PDB entry 4QLV | X-ray diffraction, 2.90 A resolution | chains S and T of the 28 polymer chains in the assembly

== Chain S ==
Name: Proteasome subunit alpha type-6
Source organism: Saccharomyces cerevisiae
Notes: EC 3.4.25.1
UniProt: P40302 (PSA6_YEAST); residues 0-233 here correspond to UniProt positions 1-234 (UniProt number = residue number + 1)
Sequence (234 residues; each row starts with the number of its first residue; numbering starts at 0):
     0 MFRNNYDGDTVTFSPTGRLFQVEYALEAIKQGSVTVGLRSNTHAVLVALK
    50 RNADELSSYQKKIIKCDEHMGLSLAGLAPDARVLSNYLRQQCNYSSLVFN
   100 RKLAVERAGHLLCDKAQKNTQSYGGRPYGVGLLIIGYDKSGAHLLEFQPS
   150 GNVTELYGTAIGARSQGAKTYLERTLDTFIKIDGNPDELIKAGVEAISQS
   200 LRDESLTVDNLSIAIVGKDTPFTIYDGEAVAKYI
Unresolved in the structure: 0-2
Swiss-Prot annotation at these positions:
  - modified residue: Ser13 (Phosphoserine)
  - cross-link: Lys190 (Glycyl lysine isopeptide (Lys-Gly) (interchain with G-Cter in ubiquitin))

== Chain T ==
Name: Probable proteasome subunit alpha type-7
Source organism: Saccharomyces cerevisiae
Notes: EC 3.4.25.1
UniProt: P21242 (PSA7_YEAST); residues -3 to 284 here correspond to UniProt positions 1-288 (UniProt number = residue number + 4)
Sequence (288 residues; numbered -3 to 284; the number before each row is that of its first residue; numbers below 1 keep their minus sign (Met-3 is residue -3)):
    -3 MTSIGTGYDLSNSVFSPDGRNFQVEYAVKAVENGTTSIGIKCNDGVVFAV
    47 EKLITSKLLVPQKNVKIQVVDRHIGCVYSGLIPDGRHLVNRGREEAASFK
    97 KLYKTPIPIPAFADRLGQYVQAHTLYNSVRPFGVSTIFGGVDKNGAHLYM
   147 LEPSGSYWGYKGAATGKGRQSAKAELEKLVDHHPEGLSAREAVKQAAKII
   197 YLAHEDNKEKDFELEISWCSLSETNGLHKFVKGDLLQEAIDFAQKEINGD
   247 DDEDEDDSDNVMSSDDENAPVATNANATTDQEGDIHLE
Unresolved in the structure: -3 to 1, 245-284
Swiss-Prot annotation at these positions:
  - modified residue: Thr-2 (N-acetylthreonine)

== Chain S / chain T interface ==
Pairs across the interface - 64 pairs, chain S then chain T:
  Asn4(S) - Leu6(T)
  Tyr5(S) - Asp5(T)  hydrogen bond
  Tyr5(S) - Leu6(T)  hydrophobic
  Tyr5(S) - Tyr22(T)  hydrophobic
  Thr9(S) - Arg126(T)
  Val10(S) - Gln19(T)
  Val10(S) - Asn123(T)
  Val10(S) - Ser124(T)
  Val10(S) - Val125(T)
  Val10(S) - Arg126(T)
  Thr11(S) - Leu6(T)
  Thr11(S) - Gln19(T)
  Phe12(S) - Gln19(T)  hydrogen bond (backbone-side chain)
  Phe12(S) - Tyr22(T)
  Phe12(S) - Ala23(T)  hydrophobic
  Phe12(S) - Arg126(T)
  Phe12(S) - Pro127(T)
  Ser13(S) - Tyr22(T)
  Pro14(S) - Tyr22(T)  hydrophobic
  Pro14(S) - Lys25(T)
  Thr15(S) - Lys25(T)
  Gly16(S) - Tyr22(T)
  Gly16(S) - Lys25(T)
  Gly16(S) - Ala26(T)
  Leu18(S) - Arg126(T)
  Arg38(S) - Val56(T)
  Glu105(S) - Lys59(T)  salt bridge
  His109(S) - Arg82(T)  hydrogen bond
  Cys112(S) - Arg82(T)
  Asp113(S) - Arg82(T)  salt bridge
  Asp113(S) - Asn86(T)
  Gln116(S) - Pro79(T)
  Gln116(S) - Asp80(T)
  Gln116(S) - His83(T)  hydrogen bond
  Thr119(S) - Arg126(T)  hydrogen bond (backbone-side chain)
  Gln120(S) - His119(T)
  Gln120(S) - Val125(T)
  Gln120(S) - Arg126(T)  hydrogen bond (backbone-backbone)
  Gln120(S) - Phe128(T)
  Ser121(S) - Ser124(T)
  Tyr122(S) - Ser124(T)  hydrogen bond (backbone-backbone)
  His142(S) - Lys59(T)
  Ser149(S) - Pro79(T)
  Gly150(S) - Pro79(T)
  Asn151(S) - Ile78(T)
  Asn151(S) - Pro79(T)
  Thr153(S) - Leu55(T)
  Thr153(S) - Asn60(T)
  Glu154(S) - Leu55(T)
  Glu154(S) - Val56(T)  hydrogen bond (backbone-backbone)
  Glu154(S) - Lys59(T)
  Glu154(S) - Asn60(T)  hydrogen bond (backbone-side chain)
  Leu155(S) - Leu54(T)
  Leu155(S) - Leu55(T)  hydrophobic
  Leu155(S) - Val56(T)
  Tyr156(S) - Leu54(T)  hydrogen bond (backbone-backbone)
  Tyr156(S) - Val56(T)  hydrophobic
  Tyr156(S) - Pro57(T)
  Gly157(S) - Leu54(T)
  Lys168(S) - Leu54(T)
  Leu171(S) - Leu54(T)
  Glu172(S) - Ser52(T)
  Glu172(S) - Lys53(T)
  Leu175(S) - Lys53(T)
Also at the interface, not in a pair above, chain S (37 interface residues in all): Lys117, Ser139, Val152
Also at the interface, not in a pair above, chain T (30 interface residues in all): Leu77, Gly129

== In short ==
The interface between chain S and chain T involves 37 residues on one side and 30 on the other, with 10
hydrogen bonds and 2 salt bridges. Polar contacts include Glu105(S)-Lys59(T), Asp113(S)-Arg82(T) and
Tyr5(S)-Asp5(T).
Here chain S is Proteasome subunit alpha type-6 and chain T is Probable proteasome subunit alpha type-7, both
from Saccharomyces cerevisiae. Entry 4QLV (yCP in complex with tripeptidic epoxyketone inhibitor 17) was
determined by X-ray diffraction (same publication as 4QLQ, 4QLS, 4QLT and 4QLU).
